PDB entry 6TC4 | X-ray diffraction, 2.00 A resolution | chain A

Chain A:
Name: AoAA13
From: Aspergillus oryzae RIB40
UniProtKB: Q2U8Y3 (Q2U8Y3_ASPOR); residues 1-233 here correspond to UniProt positions 47-279 (UniProt number = residue number + 46)
Sequence (233 residues; row label = number of the first residue in the row):
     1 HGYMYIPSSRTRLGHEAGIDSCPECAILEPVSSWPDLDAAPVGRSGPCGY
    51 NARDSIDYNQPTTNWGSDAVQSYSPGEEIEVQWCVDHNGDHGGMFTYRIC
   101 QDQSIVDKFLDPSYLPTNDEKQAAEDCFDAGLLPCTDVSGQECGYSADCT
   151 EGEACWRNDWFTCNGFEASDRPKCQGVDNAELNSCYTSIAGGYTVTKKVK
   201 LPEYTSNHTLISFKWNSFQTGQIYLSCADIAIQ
Modified residues: His1 (4-methyl-histidine; HIC)
Disulfide bonds: Cys22-Cys25, Cys48-Cys227, Cys84-Cys185, Cys100-Cys127, Cys135-Cys143, Cys149-Cys155, Cys163-Cys174
Glycans and other covalent adducts: N-acetylglucosamine (NAG) linked to Asn207
Ion coordination: Zn2+ site 1: His1, His91, Tyr224; Zn2+ site 2: His15, Glu29; Zn2+ site 3: Asp36, Asp38, Glu203; Zn2+ site 4 near Glu77 (its only coordinating residue here); Zn2+ site 5: His87, Glu142; Zn2+ site 6 near Asp107 (its only coordinating residue here); Zn2+ site 7: Asp119, Asp148; Zn2+ site 8: Glu125, Asp129; Zn2+ site 9: Asp126, Glu167; Zn2+ site 10 near Glu153 (its only coordinating residue here); Zn2+ site 11 near His208 (its only coordinating residue here); Zn2+ site 12 near Gln233 (its only coordinating residue here)
What the authors report for this chain:
  - Zn2+ coordination: Tyr224
  - conformationally variable residues (side-chain flip): His1

Summary:
N-acetylglucosamine is covalently linked to Asn207. His1, His91 and Tyr224 form the Zn2+ site 1. His15 and
Glu29 coordinate Zn2+ site 2. The paper reports Zn2+ coordination by Tyr224; conformational variability at
His1.
Chain A is AoAA13 (Aspergillus oryzae RIB40); the structure, AA13 Lytic polysaccharide monooxygenase from
Aspergillus oryzae measured with SSX, was determined by X-ray diffraction, deposited together with 6TBQ and
6TBR.
